PDB entry 3NWL | X-ray diffraction, 2.69 A resolution | chains C and D of the 4 polymer chains in the assembly

[Chain C (and D)]
Molecule: Catalase
From: Bos taurus
Notes: EC 1.11.1.6; chain D of this document is another copy of the same molecule, construct and numbering; everything in this record applies to it too
UniProt: P00432 (CATA_BOVIN); residues 0-526 here correspond to UniProt positions 1-527 (UniProt number = residue number + 1)
Chain sequence (527 residues; row label = number of the first residue in the row; numbering starts at 0):
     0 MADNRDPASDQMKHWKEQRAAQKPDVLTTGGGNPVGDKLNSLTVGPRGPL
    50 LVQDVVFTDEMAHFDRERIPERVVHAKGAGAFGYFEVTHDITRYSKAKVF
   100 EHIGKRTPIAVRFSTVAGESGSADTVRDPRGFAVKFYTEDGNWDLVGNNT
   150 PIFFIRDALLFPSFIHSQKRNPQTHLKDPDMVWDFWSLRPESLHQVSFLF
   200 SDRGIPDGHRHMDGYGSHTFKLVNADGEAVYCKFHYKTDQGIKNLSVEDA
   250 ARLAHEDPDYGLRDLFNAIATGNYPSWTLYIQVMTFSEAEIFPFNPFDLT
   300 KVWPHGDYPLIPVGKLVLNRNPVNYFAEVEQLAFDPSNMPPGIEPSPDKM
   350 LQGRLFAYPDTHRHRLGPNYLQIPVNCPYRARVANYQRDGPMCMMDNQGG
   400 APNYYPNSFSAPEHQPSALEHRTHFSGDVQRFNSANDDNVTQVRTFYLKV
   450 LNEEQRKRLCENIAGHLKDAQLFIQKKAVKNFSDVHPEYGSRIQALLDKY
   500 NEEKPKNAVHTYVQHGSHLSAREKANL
Not modelled in the structure: 0-2, 502-526
Differences from the reference sequence: conflict Asp212 (Asn213 in P00432), Asp225 (Asn226 in P00432)
Ion coordination: heme Fe near Tyr357 (its only coordinating residue here)
Ligand contacts:
  - heme (HEM), molecule 1: Met60, Phe63, Asp64
  - heme (HEM), molecule 2: Arg71, Val72, Val73, His74, Arg111, Ser113, Gly130, Phe131, Ala132, Val145, Gly146, Asn147, Phe152, Phe160, Gly215, Ser216, His217, Leu298, Leu331, Phe333, Met349, Arg353, Ala356, Tyr357, Thr360, His361, Arg364
  - NADPH (NDP; NADPH dihydro-nicotinamide-adenine-dinucleotide phosphate): Pro150, His193, Phe197, Ser200, Arg202, Asp212, Tyr214, His234, Lys236, Ile241, Gln281, Val301, Trp302, Pro303, His304, Gln441, Thr444, Phe445, Val449, Leu450
UniProt features mapped onto this chain:
  - motif: Lys523 to Leu526 (Microbody targeting signal)
  - active site: His74, Asn147
  - binding site (NADP(+)): His193, Phe197, Ser200, Arg202, Tyr214, Lys236, Trp302, His304, Gln441, Thr444, Phe445
  - binding site (heme): Tyr357
  - modified residue: Ala1 (Blocked amino end (Ala)), Ser8 (Phosphoserine), Lys12 (N6-succinyllysine), Lys220 (N6-succinyllysine), Lys232 (N6-acetyllysine), Ser416 (Phosphoserine), Ser433 (Phosphoserine), Lys448 (N6-acetyllysine), Lys479 (N6-acetyllysine), Lys498 (N6-acetyllysine), Thr510 (Phosphothreonine), Ser516 (Phosphoserine)

[Chain C / chain D interface]
Contacting residue pairs (80):
  Val43(C) - Val43(D)  hydrophobic
  Pro48(C) - Gln52(D)
  Leu49(C) - Leu50(D)
  Leu49(C) - Val51(D)  hydrogen bond (backbone-backbone)
  Leu50(C) - Leu49(D)
  Leu50(C) - Leu50(D)  hydrophobic
  Leu50(C) - Val51(D)
  Val51(C) - Leu49(D)  hydrogen bond (backbone-backbone)
  Val51(C) - Leu50(D)
  Val51(C) - Val51(D)
  Gln52(C) - Pro48(D)
  Arg65(C) - Arg65(D)
  Ser162(C) - Tyr403(D)
  Ser162(C) - Tyr404(D)  hydrogen bond (side chain-backbone)
  His165(C) - Tyr385(D)
  His165(C) - Asn402(D)  hydrogen bond (side chain-backbone)
  Pro171(C) - Ala400(D)
  Pro171(C) - Asn402(D)
  Met180(C) - Asn402(D)
  Met180(C) - Tyr403(D)  hydrophobic
  Asp183(C) - Tyr403(D)  hydrogen bond
  Asp183(C) - Asn406(D)
  Asp183(C) - Ser407(D)  hydrogen bond
  Asp183(C) - Phe408(D)
  Phe184(C) - Tyr403(D)  hydrophobic
  Phe184(C) - Tyr404(D)
  Leu187(C) - Pro405(D)
  Leu187(C) - Asn406(D)
  Leu187(C) - Ser407(D)
  Arg188(C) - Pro405(D)
  Phe355(C) - Phe355(D)  hydrophobic
  His363(C) - Pro390(D)
  Tyr385(C) - His165(D)
  Pro390(C) - His363(D)
  Ala400(C) - Pro171(D)
  Asn402(C) - His165(D)  hydrogen bond (backbone-side chain)
  Asn402(C) - Met180(D)
  Tyr403(C) - Ser162(D)
  Tyr403(C) - Asp179(D)
  Tyr403(C) - Met180(D)  hydrophobic
  Tyr403(C) - Asp183(D)  hydrogen bond
  Tyr403(C) - Phe184(D)  hydrophobic
  Tyr404(C) - Ser162(D)  hydrogen bond (backbone-side chain)
  Tyr404(C) - Phe184(D)
  Pro405(C) - Leu159(D)
  Pro405(C) - Phe184(D)
  Pro405(C) - Leu187(D)
  Pro405(C) - Arg188(D)
  Asn406(C) - Asp183(D)
  Asn406(C) - Leu187(D)
  Ser407(C) - Asp183(D)  hydrogen bond
  Ser407(C) - Leu187(D)
  Ser407(C) - Phe472(D)
  Phe408(C) - Asp183(D)
  Phe408(C) - Gln470(D)
  Glu419(C) - Arg430(D)  salt bridge
  Arg421(C) - Val428(D)
  Arg421(C) - Gln429(D)  hydrogen bond
  Thr422(C) - Asp427(D)
  Thr422(C) - Val428(D)  hydrogen bond (backbone-backbone)
  His423(C) - Ser425(D)  hydrogen bond
  His423(C) - Gly426(D)
  His423(C) - Asp427(D)
  Phe424(C) - Ser425(D)
  Phe424(C) - Gly426(D)
  Phe424(C) - Val428(D)  hydrophobic
  Ser425(C) - His423(D)
  Ser425(C) - Phe424(D)
  Ser425(C) - Ser425(D)  hydrogen bond
  Gly426(C) - His423(D)  hydrogen bond (backbone-side chain)
  Gly426(C) - Phe424(D)
  Asp427(C) - Thr422(D)
  Asp427(C) - His423(D)
  Val428(C) - Arg421(D)
  Val428(C) - Thr422(D)  hydrogen bond (backbone-backbone)
  Val428(C) - Phe424(D)  hydrophobic
  Gln429(C) - Arg421(D)
  Arg430(C) - Glu419(D)  salt bridge
  Gln470(C) - Phe408(D)
  Phe472(C) - Ser407(D)
Interface residues without a listed pair, chain C (52 interface residues in all): Leu159, Ser166, Arg169, Gln172, Asp179, Asp359, Pro367, Arg387, Gly398, Gly399, Leu418, His420
Interface residues without a listed pair, chain D (52 interface residues in all): Ser166, Arg169, Gln172, Asp359, Pro367, Arg387, Gly398, Gly399, Leu418, Ile473

[In short]
Chain C and chain D each contribute 52 residues to their interface; the contacts include 16 hydrogen bonds and
2 salt bridges. Among the polar pairs are Glu419(C)-Arg430(D), Ser162(C)-Tyr404(D) and His165(C)-Asn402(D).
Bound to chain C: heme and NADPH.
Chain C and chain D are both Catalase (Bos taurus); the structure, The crystal structure of the P212121 form
of bovine liver catalase previously characterized by electron microscopy, was determined by X-ray diffraction,
deposited together with 3NWK.
